7O1Y - chain A; structure by X-ray diffraction, 1.70 A resolution.

# Chain A
Molecule: Furin
From: Homo sapiens
Notes: EC 3.4.21.75
UniProtKB: P09958 (FURIN_HUMAN); residue numbers follow UniProt; this construct covers 108-574
Sequence (480 residues; each row starts with the number of its first residue):
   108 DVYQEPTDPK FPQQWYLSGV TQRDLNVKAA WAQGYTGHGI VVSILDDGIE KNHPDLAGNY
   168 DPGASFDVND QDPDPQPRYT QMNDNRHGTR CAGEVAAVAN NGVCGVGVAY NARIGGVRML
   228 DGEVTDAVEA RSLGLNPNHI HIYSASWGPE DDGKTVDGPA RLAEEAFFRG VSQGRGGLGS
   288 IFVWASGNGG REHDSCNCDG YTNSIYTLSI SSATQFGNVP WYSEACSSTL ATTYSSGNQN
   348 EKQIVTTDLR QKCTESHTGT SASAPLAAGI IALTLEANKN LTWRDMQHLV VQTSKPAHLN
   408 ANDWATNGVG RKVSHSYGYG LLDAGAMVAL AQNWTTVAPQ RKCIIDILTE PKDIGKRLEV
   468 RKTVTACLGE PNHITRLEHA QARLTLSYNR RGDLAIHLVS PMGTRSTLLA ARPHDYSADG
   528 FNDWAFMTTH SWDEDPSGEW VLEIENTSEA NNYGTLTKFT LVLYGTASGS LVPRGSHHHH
Unresolved in the structure: 108-109, 576-587
Sequence notes: expression tag (575-587)
UniProt features mapped onto this chain:
  - motif: Arg498 to Asp500 (Cell attachment site)
  - active site (Charge relay system): Asp153, His194, Ser368
  - binding site (Ca(2+)): Asp115, Asp162, Asp174, Asp179, Asp181, Val205, Asn208, Val210, Gly212, Asp258, Asp301, Glu331
  - binding site (substrate): Asp154, Asp191, Asn192, Glu236, Ser253 to Asp258, Asp264, Ala292 to Asn295, Asp306, Tyr308, Ser368
  - glycosylation (N-linked (GlcNAc...) asparagine): Asn387, Asn440, Asn553
  - natural variant: Trp547 (W547R: In cell line LoVo)
  - mutagenesis: Asp153 (D153N: Loss of catalytic activity and propeptide first cleavage. Abnormal accumulation in the early secretory pathway)
Disulfides: Cys211-Cys360, Cys303-Cys333, Cys450-Cys474
Covalently attached groups: N-acetylglucosamine (NAG) linked to Asn387
Ion coordination: Ca2+ site 1: Asp115, Asp162, Val205, Asn208, Val210, Gly212; Ca2+ site 2: Asp174, Asp179, Asp181; Ca2+ site 3: Asp258, Asp301, Glu331; Na+ site 1: Thr309, Ser311, Thr314, Ser316; Na+ site 2 near Thr413 (its only coordinating residue here)
Residues lining bound ligands:
  - UYQ ([[(2E)-2-[[4-[(E)-[[azaniumylidene(azanyl)methyl]hydrazinylidene]methyl]phenyl]methylidene]hydrazinyl]-azanyl-methylidene]azanium), molecule 1: Asp153, Asp154, Asp191, Asn192, His194, Leu227, Ser253, Trp254, Gly255, Pro256, Glu257, Asp258, Asp306
  - UYQ, molecule 2: Leu227, Val231, Glu236, Trp254, Gly255, Pro256, Glu257, Asp264, Gly265, Tyr308
  - UYQ, molecule 3: Asp264, Pro266, Ala267, Arg268, Glu271
Reported in the primary citation:
  - binding site for UYQ: Asp153, Asp154
  - catalytic residues: Asp153, Asn295, Ser368 (citing earlier work)

# In short
Ligands of chain A: 3 copies of compound UYQ. Covalently linked N-acetylglucosamine: at Asn387. Curated
annotation (UniProt) lists 3 active-site residues, 12 Ca2+-binding residues, 18 substrate-binding residues and
one mutagenesis site. From the paper: catalytic residues Asp153, Asn295 and Ser368; a binding site for UYQ at
Asp153 and Asp154.
Chain A is Furin (Homo sapiens); the structure, X-ray structure of furin in complex with the
guanylhydrazone-based inhibitor 2 (mi307) soaked at 0.25 M ..., was determined by X-ray diffraction, deposited
together with 7O1U, 7O1W, 7O20 and 7O22.
